Entry 6SI7 (electron microscopy, 3.40 A resolution); this record covers chains A and B of the 18 polymer chains in the assembly.

== Chain A (and B) ==
Protein: Curli production assembly/transport component CsgF
Source organism: Escherichia coli
Notes: chain B of this document is another copy of the same molecule, construct and numbering; everything in this record applies to it too
UniProt: P0AE98 (CSGF_ECOLI); residues 1-119 here correspond to UniProt positions 20-138 (UniProt number = residue number + 19)
Chain sequence (125 residues; each row starts with the number of its first residue):
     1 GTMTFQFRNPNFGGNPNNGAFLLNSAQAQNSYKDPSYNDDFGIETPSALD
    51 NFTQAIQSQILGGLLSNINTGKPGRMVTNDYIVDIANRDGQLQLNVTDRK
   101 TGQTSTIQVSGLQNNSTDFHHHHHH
Unresolved in the structure: 36-125
Differences from the reference sequence: expression tag (120-125)

== Chain A / chain B interface ==
Residue-residue contacts (18):
  Arg8(A) - Pro10(B)
  Arg8(A) - Asn11(B)
  Arg8(A) - Phe12(B)  hydrogen bond (side chain-backbone)
  Arg8(A) - Gly13(B)
  Asn15(A) - Pro16(B)
  Asn17(A) - Pro16(B)
  Asn17(A) - Asn17(B)
  Asn18(A) - Pro10(B)
  Asn18(A) - Pro16(B)
  Phe21(A) - Asn9(B)
  Phe21(A) - Pro10(B)
  Phe21(A) - Asn11(B)
  Phe21(A) - Gly19(B)
  Phe21(A) - Leu23(B)  hydrophobic
  Leu22(A) - Asn11(B)
  Asn24(A) - Leu23(B)
  Ser25(A) - Leu23(B)
  Ala28(A) - Gln27(B)
Interface residues without a listed pair, chain A (10 interface residues in all): Gln6
Interface residues without a listed pair, chain B (11 interface residues in all): Ala20

== Overview ==
Chain A and chain B form an interface of 10 and 11 residues respectively; the contacts include 1 hydrogen
bond. Its one hydrogen-bonded contact is Arg8(A)-Phe12(B).
Chain A and chain B are both Curli production assembly/transport component CsgF (Escherichia coli); the
structure, Structure of the curli secretion-assembly complex CsgG:CsgF, was determined by electron microscopy.
